PDB entry 3I4N | X-ray diffraction, 3.90 A resolution | chains B and T of the 15 polymer chains in the assembly

[Chain B]
Name: DNA-directed RNA polymerase II subunit RPB2
Source organism: Saccharomyces cerevisiae
Notes: EC 2.7.7.6
UniProt: P08518 (RPB2_YEAST); residues 1-1224 here = UniProt positions 1-1224
Amino-acid sequence (1224 residues; each row starts with the number of its first residue):
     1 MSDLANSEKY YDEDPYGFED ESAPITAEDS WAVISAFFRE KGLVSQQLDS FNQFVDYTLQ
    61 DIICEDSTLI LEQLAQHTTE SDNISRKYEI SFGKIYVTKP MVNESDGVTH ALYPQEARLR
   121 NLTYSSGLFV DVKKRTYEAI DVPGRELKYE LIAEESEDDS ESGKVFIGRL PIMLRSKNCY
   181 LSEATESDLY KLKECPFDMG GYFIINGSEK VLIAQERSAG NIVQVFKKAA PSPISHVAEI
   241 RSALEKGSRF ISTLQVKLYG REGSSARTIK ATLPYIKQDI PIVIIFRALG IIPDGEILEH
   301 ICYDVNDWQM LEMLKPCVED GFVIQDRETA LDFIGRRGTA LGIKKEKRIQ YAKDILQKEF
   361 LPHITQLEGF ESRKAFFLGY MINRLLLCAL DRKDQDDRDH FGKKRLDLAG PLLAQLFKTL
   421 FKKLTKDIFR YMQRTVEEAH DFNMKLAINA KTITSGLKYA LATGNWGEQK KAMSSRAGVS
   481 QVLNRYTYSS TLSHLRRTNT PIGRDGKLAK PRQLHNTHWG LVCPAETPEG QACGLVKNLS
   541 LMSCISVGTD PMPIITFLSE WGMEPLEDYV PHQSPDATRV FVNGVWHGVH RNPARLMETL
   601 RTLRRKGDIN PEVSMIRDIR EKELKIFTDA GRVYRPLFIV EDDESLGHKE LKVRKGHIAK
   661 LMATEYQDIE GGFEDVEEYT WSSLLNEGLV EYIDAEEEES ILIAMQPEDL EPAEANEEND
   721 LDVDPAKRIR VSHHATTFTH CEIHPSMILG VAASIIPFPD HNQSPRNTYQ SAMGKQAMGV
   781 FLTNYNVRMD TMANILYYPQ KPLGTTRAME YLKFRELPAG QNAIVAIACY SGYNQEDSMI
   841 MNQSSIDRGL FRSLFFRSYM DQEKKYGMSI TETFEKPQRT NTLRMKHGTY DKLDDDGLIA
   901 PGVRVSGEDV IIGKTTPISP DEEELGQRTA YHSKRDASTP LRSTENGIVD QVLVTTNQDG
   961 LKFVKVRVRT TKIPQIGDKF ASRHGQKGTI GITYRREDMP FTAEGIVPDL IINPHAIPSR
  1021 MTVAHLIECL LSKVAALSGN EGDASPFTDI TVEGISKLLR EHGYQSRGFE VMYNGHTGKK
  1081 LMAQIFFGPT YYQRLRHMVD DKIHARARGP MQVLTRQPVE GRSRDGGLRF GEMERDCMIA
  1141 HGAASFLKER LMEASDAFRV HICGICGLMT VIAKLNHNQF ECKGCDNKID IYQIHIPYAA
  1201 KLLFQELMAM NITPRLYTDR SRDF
Unresolved in the structure: 1-19, 71-89, 139-163, 438-445, 669-677, 716-721, 920-932
Ion coordination: Zn2+: Cys-1163, Cys-1166, Cys-1182, Cys-1185

[Chain T]
Molecule: 26-nt DNA strand
Sequence (26 nucleotides; row label = number of the first residue in the row):
     5 AGCTCAAGTA CTTAGGCCUG GTCATT
Unresolved in the structure: 5-6, 27-30
Modified / non-standard residues: 8OG (8-oxo-2'-deoxy-guanosine-5'-monophosphate) at position 19; BRU (5-bromo-2'-deoxyuridine-5'-monophosphate) at position 23

[Interface between chain B and chain T]
Pairs across the interface - 16 pairs, chain B then chain T:
  Ser-208(B) with DG25(T), hydrogen bond to the phosphate
  Lys-210(B) with DG25(T), sugar contact
  Ala-462(B) with DG25(T), sugar contact; DT26(T), phosphate contact
  Asp-505(B) with DT17(T), hydrogen bond to the base
  Met-792(B) with BRU_23(T), phosphate contact
  Arg-857(B) with DG24(T), salt bridge to the phosphate
  Arg-942(B) with BRU_23(T), salt bridge to the phosphate; DG24(T), salt bridge to the phosphate
  Gly-1121(B) with DC22(T), phosphate contact
  Arg-1122(B) with DC22(T), hydrogen bond to the phosphate
  Ser-1123(B) with BRU_23(T), phosphate contact
  Leu-1128(B) with DC21(T), phosphate contact
  Arg-1129(B) with DG20(T), salt bridge to the phosphate; DC21(T), hydrogen bond to the phosphate
  Gly-1131(B) with DG20(T), phosphate contact
Interface residues without a listed pair, chain B (22 interface residues in all): Asn-206, Pro-231, Pro-233, Thr-463, Thr-791, Gly-1127, Glu-1132, Met-1133, Glu-1134
Interface residues without a listed pair, chain T (10 interface residues in all): DA11, 8OG_19

[In short]
22 residues of chain B and 10 residues of chain T are in contact; the contacts include 4 hydrogen bonds and 4
salt bridges. Polar contacts include Asp-505(B)/DT17(T), Ser-208(B)/DG25(T) and Arg-1122(B)/DC22(T). The Zn2+
site is built by Cys-1163(B), Cys-1166(B), Cys-1182(B) and Cys-1185(B).
Chain B is DNA-directed RNA polymerase II subunit RPB2 (Saccharomyces cerevisiae) and chain T is a 26-nt DNA
strand; the structure, 8-oxoguanine containing RNA polymerase II elongation complex E, was determined by X-ray
diffraction (same publication as 3I4M).
